Entry 7RIM (X-ray diffraction, 2.90 A resolution); this record covers chains A and B of the 13 polymer chains in the assembly.

# Chain A
Protein: DNA-directed RNA polymerase II subunit RPB1
Source organism: Saccharomyces cerevisiae (strain ATCC 204508 / S288c)
Notes: EC 2.7.7.6
Reference sequence: P04050 (RPB1_YEAST); residue numbers follow UniProt; this construct covers 1-1733
Amino-acid sequence (1733 residues; each row starts with the number of its first residue):
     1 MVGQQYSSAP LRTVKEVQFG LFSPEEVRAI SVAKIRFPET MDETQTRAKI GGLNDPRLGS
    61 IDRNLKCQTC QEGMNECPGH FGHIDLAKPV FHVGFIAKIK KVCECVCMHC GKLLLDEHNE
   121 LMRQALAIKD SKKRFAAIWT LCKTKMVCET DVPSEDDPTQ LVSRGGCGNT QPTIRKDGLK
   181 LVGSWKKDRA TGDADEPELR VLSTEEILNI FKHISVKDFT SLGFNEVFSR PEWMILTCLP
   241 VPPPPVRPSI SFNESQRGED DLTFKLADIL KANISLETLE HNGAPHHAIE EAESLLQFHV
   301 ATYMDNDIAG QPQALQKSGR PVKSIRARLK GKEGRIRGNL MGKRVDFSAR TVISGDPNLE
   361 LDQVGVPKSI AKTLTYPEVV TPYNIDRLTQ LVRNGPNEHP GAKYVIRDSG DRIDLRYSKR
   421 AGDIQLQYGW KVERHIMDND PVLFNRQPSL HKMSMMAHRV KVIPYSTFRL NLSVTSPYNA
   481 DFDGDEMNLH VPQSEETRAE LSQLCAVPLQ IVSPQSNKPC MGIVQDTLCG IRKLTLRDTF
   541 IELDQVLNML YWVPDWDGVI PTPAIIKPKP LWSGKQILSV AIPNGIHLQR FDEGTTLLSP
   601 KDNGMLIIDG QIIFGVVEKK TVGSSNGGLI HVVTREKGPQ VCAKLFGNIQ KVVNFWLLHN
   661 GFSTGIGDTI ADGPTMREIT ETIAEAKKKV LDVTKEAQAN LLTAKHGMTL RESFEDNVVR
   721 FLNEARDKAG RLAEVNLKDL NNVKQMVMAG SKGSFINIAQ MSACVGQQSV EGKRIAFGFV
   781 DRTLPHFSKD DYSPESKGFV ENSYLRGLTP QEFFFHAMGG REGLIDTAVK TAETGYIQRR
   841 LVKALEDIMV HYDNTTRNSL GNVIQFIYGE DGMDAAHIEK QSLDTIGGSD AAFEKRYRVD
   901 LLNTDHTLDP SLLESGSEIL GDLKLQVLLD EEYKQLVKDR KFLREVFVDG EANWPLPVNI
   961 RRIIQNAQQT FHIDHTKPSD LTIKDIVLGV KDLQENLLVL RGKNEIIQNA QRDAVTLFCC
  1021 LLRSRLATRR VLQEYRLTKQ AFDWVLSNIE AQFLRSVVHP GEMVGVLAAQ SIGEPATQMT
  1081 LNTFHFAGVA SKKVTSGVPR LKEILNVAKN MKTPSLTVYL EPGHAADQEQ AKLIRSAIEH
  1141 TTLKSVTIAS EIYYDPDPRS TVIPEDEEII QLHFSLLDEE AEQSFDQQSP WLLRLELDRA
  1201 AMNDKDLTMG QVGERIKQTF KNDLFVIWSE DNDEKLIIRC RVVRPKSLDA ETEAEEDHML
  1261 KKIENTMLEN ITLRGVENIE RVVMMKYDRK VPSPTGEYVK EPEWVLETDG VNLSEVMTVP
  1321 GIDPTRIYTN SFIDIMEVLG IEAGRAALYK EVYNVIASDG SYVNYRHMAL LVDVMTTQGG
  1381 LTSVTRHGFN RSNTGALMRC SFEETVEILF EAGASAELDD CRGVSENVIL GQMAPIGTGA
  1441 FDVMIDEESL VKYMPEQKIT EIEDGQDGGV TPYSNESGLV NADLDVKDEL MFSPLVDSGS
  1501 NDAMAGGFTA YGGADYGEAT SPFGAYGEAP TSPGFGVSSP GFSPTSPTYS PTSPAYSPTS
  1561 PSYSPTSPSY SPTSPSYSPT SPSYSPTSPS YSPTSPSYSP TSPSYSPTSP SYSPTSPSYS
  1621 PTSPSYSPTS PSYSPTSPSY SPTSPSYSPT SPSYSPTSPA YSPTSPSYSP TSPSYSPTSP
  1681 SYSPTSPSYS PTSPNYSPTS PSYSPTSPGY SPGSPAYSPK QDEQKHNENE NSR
Not modelled in the structure: 1-2, 154-160, 187-198, 250-256, 1082-1091, 1177-1187, 1244-1256, 1447-1733
Swiss-Prot annotation at these positions:
  - region: Pro-248 to Asp-260 (Lid loop), Asn-306 to Lys-323 (Rudder loop), Pro-810 to Glu-822 (Bridging helix)
  - binding site (Zn(2+)): Cys-67, Cys-70, Cys-77, His-80, Cys-107, Cys-110, Cys-148, Cys-167
  - binding site (Mg(2+)): Asp-481, Asp-483, Asp-485
  - modified residue: Thr-1471 (Phosphothreonine)
  - cross-link (Glycyl lysine isopeptide (Lys-Gly)): Lys-695 (interchain with G-Cter in ubiquitin), Lys-1246 (interchain with G-Cter in ubiquitin), Lys-1350 (interchain with G-Cter in ubiquitin)
Bound ions: Zn2+ site 1: Cys-67, Cys-70, Cys-77, His-80; Zn2+ site 2: Cys-107, Cys-110, Cys-167; Mg2+: Asp-483, Asp-485 (shared with 1 residue of chain R)
Ligand contacts: 5N0 (3-({3-[(3-{[4-({4-[(4-{[4-({(2R)-2-amino-4-[(1-methyl-4-{[1-methyl-4-({1-methyl-4-[(1-methyl-1H-imidazole-2-carbonyl)amino]-1H-imidazole-2-carbonyl}amino)-1H-pyrrole-2-carbonyl]amino}-1H-pyrrole-2-carbonyl)amino]butanoyl}amino)-1-methyl-1H-imidazole-2-carbonyl]amino}-1-methyl-1H-pyrrole-2-carbonyl)amino]-1-methyl-1H-pyrrole-2-carbonyl}amino)-1-methyl-1H-pyrrole-2-carbonyl]amino}propyl)(methyl)amino]propyl}carbamoyl)benzoic acid): Arg-1386, His-1387, Glu-1404
From the paper describing this entry:
  - binding site for 5N0: His-1387

# Chain B
Protein: DNA-directed RNA polymerase II subunit RPB2
Source organism: Saccharomyces cerevisiae (strain ATCC 204508 / S288c)
Notes: EC 2.7.7.6
Reference sequence: P08518 (RPB2_YEAST); numbering as in UniProt (aligned over 1-1224)
Amino-acid sequence (1224 residues; numbered 1 to 1224; the number before each row is that of its first residue):
     1 MSDLANSEKY YDEDPYGFED ESAPITAEDS WAVISAFFRE KGLVSQQLDS FNQFVDYTLQ
    61 DIICEDSTLI LEQLAQHTTE SDNISRKYEI SFGKIYVTKP MVNESDGVTH ALYPQEARLR
   121 NLTYSSGLFV DVKKRTYEAI DVPGRELKYE LIAEESEDDS ESGKVFIGRL PIMLRSKNCY
   181 LSEATESDLY KLKECPFDMG GYFIINGSEK VLIAQERSAG NIVQVFKKAA PSPISHVAEI
   241 RSALEKGSRF ISTLQVKLYG REGSSARTIK ATLPYIKQDI PIVIIFRALG IIPDGEILEH
   301 ICYDVNDWQM LEMLKPCVED GFVIQDRETA LDFIGRRGTA LGIKKEKRIQ YAKDILQKEF
   361 LPHITQLEGF ESRKAFFLGY MINRLLLCAL DRKDQDDRDH FGKKRLDLAG PLLAQLFKTL
   421 FKKLTKDIFR YMQRTVEEAH DFNMKLAINA KTITSGLKYA LATGNWGEQK KAMSSRAGVS
   481 QVLNRYTYSS TLSHLRRTNT PIGRDGKLAK PRQLHNTHWG LVCPAETPEG QACGLVKNLS
   541 LMSCISVGTD PMPIITFLSE WGMEPLEDYV PHQSPDATRV FVNGVWHGVH RNPARLMETL
   601 RTLRRKGDIN PEVSMIRDIR EKELKIFTDA GRVYRPLFIV EDDESLGHKE LKVRKGHIAK
   661 LMATEYQDIE GGFEDVEEYT WSSLLNEGLV EYIDAEEEES ILIAMQPEDL EPAEANEEND
   721 LDVDPAKRIR VSHHATTFTH CEIHPSMILG VAASIIPFPD HNQSPRNTYQ SAMGKQAMGV
   781 FLTNYNVRMD TMANILYYPQ KPLGTTRAME YLKFRELPAG QNAIVAIACY SGYNQEDSMI
   841 MNQSSIDRGL FRSLFFRSYM DQEKKYGMSI TETFEKPQRT NTLRMKHGTY DKLDDDGLIA
   901 PGVRVSGEDV IIGKTTPISP DEEELGQRTA YHSKRDASTP LRSTENGIVD QVLVTTNQDG
   961 LKFVKVRVRT TKIPQIGDKF ASRHGQKGTI GITYRREDMP FTAEGIVPDL IINPHAIPSR
  1021 MTVAHLIECL LSKVAALSGN EGDASPFTDI TVEGISKLLR EHGYQSRGFE VMYNGHTGKK
  1081 LMAQIFFGPT YYQRLRHMVD DKIHARARGP MQVLTRQPVE GRSRDGGLRF GEMERDCMIA
  1141 HGAASFLKER LMEASDAFRV HICGICGLMT VIAKLNHNQF ECKGCDNKID IYQIHIPYAA
  1201 KLLFQELMAM NITPRLYTDR SRDF
Not modelled in the structure: 1-19, 76-85, 139-161, 338-344, 439-445, 644-646, 669-675, 715-720, 920-929, 1222-1224
Bound ions: Zn2+: Cys-1163, Cys-1166, Cys-1182, Cys-1185

# How chain A and chain B interact
Residue-residue contacts (410; chain A residue first):
  Gln-4(A) with Phe-1158(B); Arg-1159(B), hydrogen bond (backbone-side chain)
  Gln-5(A) with Arg-1159(B), hydrogen bond (backbone-side chain); Leu-1175(B); Asn-1176(B)
  Tyr-6(A) with Arg-1159(B); Leu-1175(B)
  Ser-7(A) with Arg-1159(B); His-1161(B), hydrogen bond; Leu-1175(B); Phe-1180(B); Gln-1193(B), hydrogen bond (backbone-side chain)
  Ser-8(A) with Asn-1178(B); Phe-1180(B)
  Ala-9(A) with His-1161(B); Phe-1180(B); Gln-1193(B), hydrogen bond (backbone-side chain)
  Pro-10(A) with Ile-1191(B); Tyr-1192(B); Gln-1193(B), hydrogen bond (backbone-backbone)
  Leu-11(A) with Gln-1193(B); Ile-1194(B), hydrophobic; His-1195(B)
  Arg-12(A) with Tyr-1192(B); Gln-1193(B), hydrogen bond (backbone-backbone); Ile-1194(B); Thr-1218(B)
  Thr-13(A) with Thr-1218(B)
  Val-14(A) with Leu-1216(B), hydrophobic; Tyr-1217(B)
  Lys-15(A) with Tyr-1217(B), hydrogen bond (backbone-backbone); Thr-1218(B)
  Glu-16(A) with Arg-1215(B); Leu-1216(B); Tyr-1217(B), hydrogen bond (backbone-backbone); Asp-1219(B); Arg-1220(B); Ser-1221(B), hydrogen bond (side chain-backbone)
  Val-17(A) with Arg-1215(B); Leu-1216(B), hydrophobic
  Gln-18(A) with Thr-1213(B); Arg-1215(B), hydrogen bond (backbone-backbone)
  Phe-19(A) with Thr-1213(B)
  Gly-20(A) with Ile-1212(B); Thr-1213(B), hydrogen bond (backbone-backbone)
  Leu-21(A) with Asn-1211(B); Thr-1213(B)
  Phe-22(A) with Leu-1168(B), hydrophobic; Met-1208(B); Asn-1211(B), hydrogen bond (backbone-backbone)
  Glu-26(A) with Cys-1166(B); Arg-1215(B), salt bridge
  Arg-28(A) with Lys-1183(B)
  Ala-29(A) with Lys-1183(B), hydrogen bond (backbone-side chain); Gly-1184(B), hydrogen bond (backbone-backbone)
  Ile-30(A) with Thr-1170(B); Lys-1183(B), hydrogen bond (backbone-side chain)
  Ser-31(A) with Lys-1183(B), hydrogen bond (backbone-side chain)
  Val-32(A) with Lys-1183(B)
  Gln-68(A) with Ile-1172(B)
  Thr-69(A) with Ile-1172(B); Lys-1174(B); Glu-1181(B)
  Cys-70(A) with Lys-1174(B)
  Glu-72(A) with Leu-1175(B), hydrogen bond (side chain-backbone); Asn-1176(B)
  Met-74(A) with Arg-1116(B), hydrogen bond (backbone-side chain)
  Asn-75(A) with Arg-1116(B), hydrogen bond (backbone-side chain); Phe-1158(B)
  Glu-76(A) with Arg-1159(B), salt bridge; Leu-1175(B)
  Gly-79(A) with Lys-1201(B); Gln-1205(B), hydrogen bond (backbone-side chain)
  His-80(A) with Ile-1172(B)
  Phe-81(A) with Gln-1205(B); Met-1208(B), hydrophobic; Ala-1209(B)
  His-92(A) with Met-1210(B), hydrogen bond (side chain-backbone)
  Phe-228(A) with Arg-1215(B)
  Trp-233(A) with Asn-1211(B)
  Leu-236(A) with Asn-1211(B)
  Pro-240(A) with Met-1208(B); Asn-1211(B)
  Pro-242(A) with Ala-1209(B), hydrophobic
  Pro-245(A) with Leu-1114(B); Tyr-1198(B); Lys-1201(B); Leu-1202(B)
  Val-246(A) with Leu-1114(B); Gln-1205(B); Glu-1206(B)
  Pro-248(A) with Leu-1114(B)
  Tyr-303(A) with Ala-1209(B)
  Met-304(A) with Ala-1209(B); Met-1210(B), hydrophobic
  Ile-325(A) with Met-1210(B), hydrophobic
  Arg-328(A) with Glu-1206(B), salt bridge
  Leu-329(A) with Leu-1203(B), hydrophobic
  Arg-335(A) with Thr-1115(B); Ala-1199(B); Leu-1202(B); Leu-1203(B); Glu-1206(B), salt bridge
  Ile-336(A) with Leu-1203(B), hydrophobic
  Arg-337(A) with Arg-1129(B), hydrogen bond (backbone-side chain); Glu-1132(B), salt bridge
  Gly-338(A) with Arg-1129(B), hydrogen bond (backbone-side chain)
  Asn-339(A) with Thr-1115(B); Gln-1117(B), hydrogen bond (backbone-side chain); Ala-1199(B)
  Leu-340(A) with Ala-1199(B); Ala-1200(B); Leu-1203(B), hydrophobic
  Met-341(A) with Glu-1132(B); Arg-1135(B)
  Gly-342(A) with Arg-1129(B), hydrogen bond (backbone-side chain); Phe-1130(B)
  Lys-343(A) with Gln-1117(B); Leu-1128(B); Arg-1129(B); Phe-1130(B), hydrogen bond (backbone-backbone); Leu-1151(B), hydrogen bond (side chain-backbone); Ser-1155(B); Asp-1156(B), salt bridge; Pro-1197(B)
  Arg-344(A) with Pro-1118(B); Val-1119(B); Glu-1120(B), salt bridge; Gly-1127(B), hydrogen bond (side chain-backbone); Leu-1128(B); Arg-1129(B); Ser-1155(B), hydrogen bond (backbone-side chain)
  Val-345(A) with Pro-1118(B); Gly-1127(B); Leu-1128(B), hydrogen bond (backbone-backbone); Phe-1130(B), hydrophobic; Arg-1150(B); Ala-1154(B); Ser-1155(B)
  Asp-346(A) with Arg-1106(B), salt bridge; Arg-1108(B); Gly-1109(B); Pro-1118(B); Arg-1150(B), hydrogen bond (backbone-side chain); Ala-1154(B), hydrogen bond (backbone-backbone)
  Phe-347(A) with Arg-1106(B), hydrogen bond (backbone-backbone); Ala-1107(B), hydrophobic; Arg-1150(B)
  Ser-348(A) with Ala-1105(B); Arg-1106(B), hydrogen bond (backbone-backbone); Leu-1128(B), hydrogen bond (side chain-backbone)
  Ala-349(A) with His-1104(B); Ala-1105(B), hydrophobic; Leu-1128(B)
  Arg-350(A) with Ile-1103(B); His-1104(B), hydrogen bond (backbone-backbone); Leu-1128(B)
  Thr-351(A) with Val-1099(B); Ile-1103(B)
  Val-352(A) with Gly-977(B); Lys-1102(B)
  Gly-355(A) with Tyr-833(B)
  Asp-356(A) with Tyr-833(B), hydrogen bond
  Pro-357(A) with Ser-831(B); Gly-832(B); Tyr-833(B)
  Asn-358(A) with Tyr-833(B), hydrogen bond
  Ser-369(A) with Ile-1103(B)
  Ile-370(A) with Ile-1103(B), hydrophobic; Ala-1105(B), hydrophobic
  Thr-373(A) with Ala-1105(B); Ala-1107(B)
  Leu-374(A) with Arg-1106(B); Ala-1107(B)
  Arg-412(A) with Arg-1108(B)
  Glu-433(A) with Arg-1108(B), salt bridge
  Leu-443(A) with Met-1138(B), hydrophobic; Phe-1146(B), hydrophobic
  Asn-445(A) with Glu-1134(B)
  Gln-447(A) with Glu-1134(B)
  Ser-449(A) with Met-1133(B); Glu-1134(B), hydrogen bond; Cys-1137(B)
  His-451(A) with Cys-1137(B), hydrogen bond (backbone-side chain)
  Lys-452(A) with Ala-1140(B); His-1141(B), hydrogen bond (backbone-side chain)
  Met-455(A) with Phe-1130(B), hydrophobic; Glu-1134(B); Cys-1137(B), hydrophobic; Met-1138(B), hydrophobic; His-1141(B), hydrogen bond (backbone-side chain)
  Tyr-465(A) with Ile-976(B), hydrophobic
  Ser-466(A) with Gln-975(B), hydrogen bond; Val-1099(B); Asp-1100(B), hydrogen bond; Ile-1103(B)
  Thr-467(A) with Ile-976(B); Gly-977(B)
  Arg-469(A) with Tyr-833(B); Ile-976(B); Gly-991(B), hydrogen bond (side chain-backbone)
  Leu-472(A) with Gln-835(B)
  Thr-475(A) with Glu-836(B), hydrogen bond
  Ala-480(A) with Glu-836(B)
  Asp-481(A) with Glu-836(B); Asp-837(B)
  Phe-482(A) with Gln-835(B); Glu-836(B), hydrogen bond (backbone-backbone); Asp-837(B); Ser-838(B); Thr-989(B), hydrogen bond (backbone-side chain)
  Asp-483(A) with Asp-837(B); Lys-979(B); Lys-987(B), salt bridge; Gly-988(B); Thr-989(B)
  Gly-484(A) with Thr-989(B); Lys-1102(B), hydrogen bond (backbone-side chain)
  Glu-486(A) with Lys-1102(B), salt bridge
  His-490(A) with Phe-1130(B); Arg-1150(B), hydrogen bond
  Val-491(A) with Arg-1150(B), hydrogen bond (backbone-side chain)
  Pro-492(A) with Glu-1149(B)
  Gln-493(A) with Glu-1149(B), hydrogen bond (backbone-side chain)
  Ser-494(A) with Glu-1149(B), hydrogen bond
  Thr-497(A) with Ser-1145(B); Phe-1146(B); Glu-1149(B), hydrogen bond
  Glu-500(A) with Ala-1143(B); Ala-1144(B), hydrogen bond (side chain-backbone); Ser-1145(B), hydrogen bond; Phe-1146(B), hydrogen bond (side chain-backbone)
  Leu-501(A) with Phe-1146(B), hydrophobic
  Leu-504(A) with His-1141(B)
  Cys-505(A) with His-1141(B)
  Gln-510(A) with His-1141(B)
  Val-524(A) with Glu-836(B)
  Gln-525(A) with Gln-835(B); Glu-836(B), hydrogen bond (side chain-backbone); His-1015(B), hydrogen bond (backbone-side chain)
  Asp-526(A) with Cys-829(B), hydrogen bond; Gln-835(B), hydrogen bond; Asn-1013(B), hydrogen bond; His-1015(B)
  Cys-529(A) with His-1015(B)
  Leu-657(A) with Cys-829(B), hydrophobic
  Leu-658(A) with Ser-831(B); Asn-1074(B), hydrogen bond (backbone-side chain); Leu-1081(B)
  His-659(A) with Asn-1074(B); Thr-1077(B); Leu-1081(B)
  Asn-660(A) with Leu-1081(B); Met-1082(B), hydrogen bond (backbone-backbone); Ala-1083(B), hydrogen bond (backbone-backbone)
  Gly-661(A) with Ala-1083(B)
  Phe-662(A) with Ile-827(B); Ala-828(B); Cys-829(B), hydrogen bond (backbone-backbone); Pro-1014(B); Ala-1083(B)
  Ser-663(A) with Ile-827(B), hydrogen bond (side chain-backbone); Pro-1014(B); Gln-1084(B); Ile-1085(B); Phe-1086(B), hydrogen bond (side chain-backbone)
  Thr-664(A) with Ile-827(B); Pro-1014(B); Ile-1017(B); Phe-1086(B)
  Gly-665(A) with Leu-1026(B); Phe-1069(B); Phe-1086(B)
  Ile-666(A) with Leu-1026(B), hydrophobic; Leu-1030(B), hydrophobic; Val-1052(B), hydrophobic; Arg-1067(B)
  Gly-667(A) with Arg-1067(B)
  Ile-670(A) with Arg-1067(B)
  Thr-680(A) with Ile-729(B)
  Lys-687(A) with Val-731(B)
  Met-746(A) with Pro-1014(B); His-1015(B), hydrogen bond; Pro-1018(B), hydrophobic
  Ser-751(A) with His-1015(B)
  Lys-752(A) with His-1015(B); Ser-1019(B)
  Asn-757(A) with Pro-1018(B); Met-1021(B)
  Gln-760(A) with Met-1021(B)
  Met-761(A) with Pro-1018(B); Met-1021(B), hydrophobic; Val-1023(B), hydrophobic
  Glu-771(A) with Lys-510(B), salt bridge; Gln-513(B)
  Ala-776(A) with Asn-516(B), hydrogen bond (backbone-side chain)
  Gly-778(A) with His-400(B); His-515(B); Asn-516(B), hydrogen bond (backbone-side chain)
  Phe-779(A) with Asn-516(B); Thr-517(B); Glu-698(B); Glu-699(B)
  Val-780(A) with Glu-699(B), hydrogen bond (backbone-side chain)
  Arg-782(A) with Glu-698(B), hydrogen bond (side chain-backbone); Glu-699(B), hydrogen bond (side chain-backbone); Ile-701(B), hydrogen bond (side chain-backbone); Leu-702(B)
  Thr-783(A) with Asn-516(B), hydrogen bond (backbone-side chain)
  Pro-785(A) with Glu-698(B); Ile-701(B); Leu-702(B); Ile-703(B), hydrogen bond (backbone-backbone)
  His-786(A) with Trp-519(B); Ile-703(B); Met-705(B); Glu-742(B), salt bridge
  Phe-787(A) with Leu-702(B)
  Ser-788(A) with Ala-735(B)
  Glu-795(A) with Val-731(B)
  Glu-801(A) with Ile-729(B); Val-731(B)
  Asn-802(A) with Arg-728(B); Ile-729(B), hydrogen bond (side chain-backbone)
  Tyr-804(A) with His-761(B), hydrogen bond (backbone-side chain); Asn-762(B); Gln-763(B); Met-1021(B), hydrophobic; Val-1023(B), hydrophobic
  Leu-805(A) with His-761(B), hydrogen bond (backbone-side chain)
  Arg-806(A) with Pro-725(B), hydrogen bond (side chain-backbone); Lys-727(B); Arg-728(B); Ile-729(B); His-761(B)
  Gly-807(A) with Arg-728(B); Asp-760(B); His-761(B)
  Leu-808(A) with Arg-728(B), hydrogen bond (backbone-side chain); Asp-760(B), hydrogen bond (backbone-backbone); Phe-1047(B)
  Thr-809(A) with Ile-729(B); Phe-1047(B)
  Pro-810(A) with Trp-519(B); Met-705(B), hydrophobic; Pro-745(B), hydrophobic; Phe-1047(B), hydrophobic
  Phe-813(A) with Pro-524(B), hydrophobic; Leu-749(B), hydrophobic; Pro-759(B); Asp-760(B); Phe-1047(B), hydrophobic
  Phe-814(A) with Leu-514(B), hydrophobic; His-515(B); Trp-519(B), hydrophobic
  His-816(A) with Gln-763(B); Ser-764(B), hydrogen bond (backbone-side chain)
  Ala-817(A) with Leu-514(B), hydrophobic; Pro-524(B), hydrophobic; Ser-764(B)
  Met-818(A) with Leu-514(B)
  Gly-820(A) with Ser-764(B)
  Arg-821(A) with Arg-512(B); Leu-514(B); Cys-523(B); Pro-524(B), hydrogen bond (side chain-backbone); Thr-527(B)
  Leu-824(A) with Thr-768(B); Tyr-769(B)
  Ile-825(A) with Arg-512(B); Cys-533(B), hydrophobic
  Ala-828(A) with Gly-530(B)
  Val-829(A) with Gly-506(B)
  Gln-838(A) with Met-1133(B)
  Arg-839(A) with Glu-1132(B), salt bridge
  Val-842(A) with Asp-1136(B)
  Lys-843(A) with Arg-1135(B)
  Glu-846(A) with Arg-1135(B), salt bridge
  Met-1063(A) with Ile-1139(B)
  Val-1066(A) with Asp-1136(B); Ala-1140(B), hydrophobic
  Gln-1070(A) with Asp-1136(B); Cys-1137(B); Ala-1140(B)
  Asn-1265(A) with Gly-263(B), hydrogen bond (side chain-backbone)
  Glu-1269(A) with Gly-263(B)
  Leu-1409(A) with Leu-1207(B), hydrophobic
  Phe-1410(A) with Met-1210(B), hydrophobic; Ile-1212(B), hydrophobic
  Val-1424(A) with Ile-1139(B), hydrophobic
  Ser-1425(A) with Arg-1135(B), hydrogen bond
  Val-1428(A) with Leu-1147(B), hydrophobic
  Ile-1429(A) with Pro-1197(B); Ala-1200(B)
  Leu-1430(A) with His-1195(B); Ile-1196(B); Pro-1197(B); Phe-1204(B), hydrophobic
  Gly-1431(A) with Lys-1148(B); Met-1152(B); Pro-1197(B)
  Met-1433(A) with Ala-1144(B), hydrophobic
  Ala-1434(A) with Ala-1144(B)
  Ile-1436(A) with Ile-1139(B); Gly-1142(B)
  Gly-1437(A) with Gly-1142(B)
  Thr-1438(A) with Gly-1142(B), hydrogen bond (backbone-backbone); Ala-1144(B); Ser-1145(B)
  Gly-1439(A) with Ala-1144(B)
Interface residues without a listed pair, chain A (221 interface residues in all): Gln-71, Pro-78, Leu-239, Pro-243, Gly-319, Arg-326, Ile-353, Ser-354, Pro-367, Thr-375, Lys-403, Tyr-404, Pro-448, Leu-450, Asn-488, Glu-496, Asn-654, Asp-668, Asn-742, Val-743, Val-770, Ile-775, Leu-784, Lys-789, Gln-811, Glu-822, Gly-835, Leu-1067, Lys-1144, Lys-1262, Val-1406, Gly-1413, Arg-1422, Gln-1432
Interface residues without a listed pair, chain B (199 interface residues in all): Ser-264, Ser-265, Asp-397, Lys-471, Lys-507, His-518, Ala-525, Gln-531, Arg-620, Ala-695, Ser-700, Ala-704, Ala-726, Arg-730, Ile-748, Pro-765, Asn-767, Tyr-830, Asn-834, Ile-992, Arg-1020, Ile-1027, Ser-1056, His-1076, Lys-1080, Met-1111, Gly-1131, Val-1160, Ala-1173, Pro-1214

# Overview
221 residues of chain A face 199 of chain B across their interface; the contacts include 89 hydrogen bonds and
15 salt bridges. Polar contacts include Glu-26(A)/Arg-1215(B), Glu-76(A)/Arg-1159(B) and
Arg-328(A)/Glu-1206(B). Ligands of chain A: compound 5N0. From the paper: a binding site for 5N0 at
His-1387(A).
Chain A is DNA-directed RNA polymerase II subunit RPB1 and chain B is DNA-directed RNA polymerase II subunit
RPB2, both from Saccharomyces cerevisiae (strain ATCC 204508 / S288c); the structure, RNA polymerase II
elongation complex with hairpin polyamide Py-Im 1, scaffold 1, was determined by X-ray diffraction, deposited
together with 7RIP, 7RIQ, 7RIW, 7RIX and 7RIY.
